Entry 1PK6 (X-ray diffraction, 1.85 A resolution); this record covers chains B and C of the 3 polymer chains in the assembly.

# Chain B
Name: Complement C1q subcomponent, B chain precursor
From: Homo sapiens
UniProt: P02746 (C1QB_HUMAN); residues 92-223 here correspond to UniProt positions 117-248 (UniProt number = residue number + 25)
Amino-acid sequence (132 residues; numbered 92 to 223; the number before each row is that of its first residue):
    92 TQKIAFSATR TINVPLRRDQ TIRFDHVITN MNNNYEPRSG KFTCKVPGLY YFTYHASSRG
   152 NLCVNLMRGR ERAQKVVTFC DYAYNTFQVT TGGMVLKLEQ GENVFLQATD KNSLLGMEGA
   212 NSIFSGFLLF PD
Disulfide bonds: Cys-154/Cys-171
Curated features (UniProtKB/Swiss-Prot):
  - binding site (Ca(2+)): Tyr-175

# Chain C
Name: Complement C1q subcomponent, C chain precursor
From: Homo sapiens
UniProt: P02747 (C1QC_HUMAN); residues 89-217 here correspond to UniProt positions 117-245 (UniProt number = residue number + 28)
Amino-acid sequence (129 residues; numbered 89 to 217; the number before each row is that of its first residue):
    89 KFQSVFTVTR QTHQPPAPNS LIRFNAVLTN PQGDYDTSTG KFTCKVPGLY YFVYHASHTA
   149 NLCVLLYRSG VKVVTFCGHT SKTNQVNSGG VLLRLQVGEE VWLAVNDYYD MVGIQGSDSV
   209 FSGFLLFPD
Disulfide bonds: Cys-151/Cys-165

# How chain B and chain C interact
Pairs across the interface (44; chain B residue first):
  Lys-94(B) / Phe-215(C)
  Lys-94(B) / Pro-216(C)  hydrogen bond (side chain-backbone)
  Lys-94(B) / Asp-217(C)  salt bridge
  Ile-95(B) / Phe-215(C)
  Ala-96(B) / Leu-137(C)  hydrophobic
  Ala-96(B) / Leu-180(C)  hydrophobic
  Ala-96(B) / Phe-215(C)  hydrophobic
  Phe-97(B) / Leu-180(C)
  Ser-98(B) / Val-179(C)
  Ser-98(B) / Leu-180(C)  hydrogen bond (side chain-backbone)
  Ile-119(B) / Val-161(C)  hydrophobic
  Ile-119(B) / Leu-181(C)  hydrophobic
  Thr-120(B) / Leu-137(C)
  Thr-120(B) / Leu-180(C)  hydrogen bond (side chain-backbone)
  Met-122(B) / Leu-137(C)  hydrophobic
  Met-122(B) / Arg-182(C)
  Thr-144(B) / Tyr-139(C)
  His-146(B) / Phe-164(C)
  His-146(B) / Ser-176(C)  hydrogen bond
  His-146(B) / Gly-177(C)  hydrogen bond (side chain-backbone)
  His-146(B) / Gly-178(C)  hydrogen bond (side chain-backbone)
  Thr-177(B) / His-167(C)
  Phe-178(B) / Gly-166(C)
  Phe-178(B) / His-167(C)  hydrogen bond (backbone-backbone)
  Gln-179(B) / Cys-165(C)
  Val-180(B) / Phe-164(C)  hydrophobic
  Val-180(B) / Cys-165(C)
  Val-180(B) / Asn-175(C)
  Val-180(B) / Ser-176(C)
  Thr-182(B) / Ser-176(C)
  Glu-209(B) / Lys-160(C)  salt bridge
  Gly-210(B) / Thr-163(C)
  Gly-210(B) / Cys-165(C)  hydrogen bond (backbone-side chain)
  Ala-211(B) / Thr-163(C)
  Asn-212(B) / Val-162(C)
  Asn-212(B) / Thr-163(C)  hydrogen bond (side chain-backbone)
  Asn-212(B) / Phe-164(C)
  Ile-214(B) / Phe-164(C)  hydrophobic
  Ile-214(B) / Gly-178(C)
  Ile-214(B) / Val-179(C)  hydrophobic
  Gly-217(B) / Leu-180(C)
  Phe-218(B) / Leu-180(C)  hydrophobic
  Phe-218(B) / Leu-214(C)  hydrophobic
  Leu-219(B) / Phe-215(C)
Other interface residues (no listed pair), chain B (28 interface residues in all): Tyr-142, Ser-148, Thr-181, Ser-213, Ser-216
Other interface residues (no listed pair), chain C (23 interface residues in all): Val-174

# In short
The interface between chain B and chain C involves 28 residues on one side and 23 on the other, with 9
hydrogen bonds and 2 salt bridges. Polar pairs include Lys-94(B)/Asp-217(C), Glu-209(B)/Lys-160(C) and
Lys-94(B)/Pro-216(C). From UniProt: Ca2+-binding residue Tyr-175(B) on chain B.
Chain B is Complement C1q subcomponent, B chain precursor and chain C is Complement C1q subcomponent, C chain
precursor, both from Homo sapiens; the structure, Globular Head of the Complement System Protein C1q, was
determined by X-ray diffraction.
